PDB entry 8TVV | electron microscopy, 3.70 A resolution | chains B and T of the 15 polymer chains in the assembly

Chain B:
Protein: DNA-directed RNA polymerase subunit beta
From: Saccharomyces cerevisiae
Notes: EC 2.7.7.6
UniProt: A0A6A5Q4H2 (A0A6A5Q4H2_YEASX); residues 1-1224 here = UniProt positions 1-1224
Chain sequence (1224 residues; row label = number of the first residue in the row):
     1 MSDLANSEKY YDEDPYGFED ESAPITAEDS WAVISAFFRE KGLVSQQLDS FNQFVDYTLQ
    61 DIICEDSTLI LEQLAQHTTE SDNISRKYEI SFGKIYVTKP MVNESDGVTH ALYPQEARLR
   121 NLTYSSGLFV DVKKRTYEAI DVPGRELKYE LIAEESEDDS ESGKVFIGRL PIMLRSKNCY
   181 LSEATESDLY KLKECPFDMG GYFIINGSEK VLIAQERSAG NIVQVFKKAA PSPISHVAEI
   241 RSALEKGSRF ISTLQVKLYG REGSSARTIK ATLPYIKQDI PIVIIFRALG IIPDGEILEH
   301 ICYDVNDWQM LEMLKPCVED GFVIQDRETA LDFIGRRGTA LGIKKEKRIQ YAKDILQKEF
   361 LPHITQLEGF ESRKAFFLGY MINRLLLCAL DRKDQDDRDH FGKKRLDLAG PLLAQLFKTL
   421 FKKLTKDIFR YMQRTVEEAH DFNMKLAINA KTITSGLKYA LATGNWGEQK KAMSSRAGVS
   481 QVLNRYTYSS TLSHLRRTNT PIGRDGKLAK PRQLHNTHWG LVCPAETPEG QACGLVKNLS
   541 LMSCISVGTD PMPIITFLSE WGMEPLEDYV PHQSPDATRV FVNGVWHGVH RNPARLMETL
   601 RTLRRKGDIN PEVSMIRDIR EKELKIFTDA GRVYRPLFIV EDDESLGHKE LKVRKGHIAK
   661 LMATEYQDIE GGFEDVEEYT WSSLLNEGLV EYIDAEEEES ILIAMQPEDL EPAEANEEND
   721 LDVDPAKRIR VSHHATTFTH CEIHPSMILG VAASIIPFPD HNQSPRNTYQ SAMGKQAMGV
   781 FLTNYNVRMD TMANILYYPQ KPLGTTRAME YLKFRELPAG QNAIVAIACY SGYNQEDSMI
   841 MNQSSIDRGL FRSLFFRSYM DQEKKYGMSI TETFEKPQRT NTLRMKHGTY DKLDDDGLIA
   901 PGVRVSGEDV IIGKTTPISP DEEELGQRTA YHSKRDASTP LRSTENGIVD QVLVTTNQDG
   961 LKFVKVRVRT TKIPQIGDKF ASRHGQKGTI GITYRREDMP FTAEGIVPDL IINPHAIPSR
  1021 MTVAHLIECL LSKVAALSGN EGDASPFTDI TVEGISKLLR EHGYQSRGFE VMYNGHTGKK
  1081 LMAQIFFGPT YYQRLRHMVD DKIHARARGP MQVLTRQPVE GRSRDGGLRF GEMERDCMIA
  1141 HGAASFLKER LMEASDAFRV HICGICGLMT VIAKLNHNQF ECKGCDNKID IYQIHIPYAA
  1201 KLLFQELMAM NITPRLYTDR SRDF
Unresolved in the structure: 1-19, 73-86, 140-161, 244-251, 340-346, 436-441, 468-475, 503-513, 673-676, 717-735, 880-944
Ion coordination: Zn2+: Cys-1163, Cys-1166, Cys-1182, Cys-1185

Chain T:
Molecule: TS (47-nt DNA)
Sequence (47 nucleotides; each row starts with the number of its first residue):
     1 CGCTCTGCTC CTTCTCCCAT CCTCTCGATG GCTATGAGAT CAACTAG
Unresolved in the structure: 29-47

How chain B and chain T interact:
Residue-residue contacts (16; chain B residue first):
  Ala-462(B) with DC26(T), sugar contact; DG27(T), phosphate contact
  Thr-463(B) with DC26(T), phosphate contact; DG27(T), sugar contact
  Thr-791(B) with DT25(T), phosphate contact
  Lys-1102(B) with DC22(T), phosphate contact
  Gly-1121(B) with DT23(T), phosphate contact
  Arg-1122(B) with DT23(T), hydrogen bond to the phosphate
  Ser-1123(B) with DT23(T), phosphate contact
  Leu-1128(B) with DC21(T), phosphate contact
  Arg-1129(B) with DT20(T), phosphate contact; DC21(T), hydrogen bond to the phosphate
  Gly-1131(B) with DT20(T), phosphate contact
  Met-1133(B) with DA19(T), phosphate contact
  Glu-1134(B) with DA19(T), phosphate contact; DT20(T), phosphate contact
Interface residues without a listed pair, chain B (20 interface residues in all): Ser-208, Tyr-459, Gln-531, Met-792, Asp-1101, His-1104, Gly-1127, Glu-1132
Interface residues without a listed pair, chain T (10 interface residues in all): DC18, DC24

Summary:
20 residues of chain B and 10 residues of chain T are in contact, with 2 hydrogen bonds. Among the polar pairs
are Arg-1122(B)/DT23(T) and Arg-1129(B)/DC21(T). Cys-1163(B), Cys-1166(B), Cys-1182(B) and Cys-1185(B)
coordinate Zn2+.
Here chain B is DNA-directed RNA polymerase subunit beta (Saccharomyces cerevisiae) and chain T is TS (47-nt
DNA). Entry 8TVV (Cryo-EM structure of backtracked Pol II) was determined by electron microscopy together with
8TUG, 8TVP, 8TVQ, 8TVS, 8TVW, 8TVX and 8TVY from the same study.
